PDB entry 6JDJ | X-ray diffraction, 2.60 A resolution | chains B and C of the 3 polymer chains in the assembly

== Chain B ==
Molecule: AcrIIC2
From: Neisseria meningitidis 8013
Reference sequence: A0A3E2QCQ3 (A0A3E2QCQ3_NEIME); residue numbers follow UniProt; this construct covers 1-123
Amino-acid sequence (124 residues; row label = number of the first residue in the row; numbering starts at 0):
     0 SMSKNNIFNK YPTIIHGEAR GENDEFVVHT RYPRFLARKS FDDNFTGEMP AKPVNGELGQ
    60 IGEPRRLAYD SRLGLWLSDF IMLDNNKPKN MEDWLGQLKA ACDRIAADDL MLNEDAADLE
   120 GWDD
Disordered / not traced: 0, 114-123
Construct notes: expression tag (0)
Reported in the primary citation:
  - mutagenesis - E17A, E24A, D108A: unchanged stability

== Chain C ==
Molecule: CRISPR-associated endonuclease Cas9
From: Neisseria meningitidis 8013
Notes: EC 3.1.-.-; fragment: partial Nme1Cas9
Reference sequence: C9X1G5 (CAS9_NEIM8); numbering as in UniProt (aligned over 1-77)
Amino-acid sequence (78 residues; each row starts with the number of its first residue; numbering starts at 0):
     0 SMAAFKPNSI NYILGLDIGI ASVGWAMVEI DEEENPIRLI DLGVRVFERA EVPKTGDSLA
    60 MARRLARSVR RLTRRRAH
Disordered / not traced: 0-15, 29-33
Construct notes: expression tag (0)

== Interface between chain B and chain C ==
Residue-residue contacts (77; chain B residue first):
  E17(B) - R66(C)  salt bridge
  E17(B) - R70(C)  salt bridge
  E21(B) - R63(C)  hydrogen bond (backbone-side chain)
  N22(B) - T54(C)  hydrogen bond (side chain-backbone)
  N22(B) - G55(C)
  N22(B) - D56(C)  hydrogen bond
  N22(B) - A59(C)
  N22(B) - R63(C)  hydrogen bond
  D23(B) - K53(C)
  D23(B) - T54(C)  hydrogen bond
  E24(B) - R62(C)  salt bridge
  E24(B) - R66(C)  salt bridge
  S39(B) - V51(C)
  S39(B) - P52(C)  hydrogen bond (side chain-backbone)
  S39(B) - T54(C)
  F40(B) - T54(C)  hydrogen bond (backbone-side chain)
  F40(B) - L58(C)  hydrophobic
  F40(B) - R62(C)
  D41(B) - R48(C)  salt bridge
  D41(B) - P52(C)
  F44(B) - L58(C)  hydrophobic
  F44(B) - R62(C)
  E56(B) - R44(C)  salt bridge
  E56(B) - F46(C)
  L57(B) - F46(C)
  G58(B) - V43(C)
  G58(B) - R44(C)
  G58(B) - F46(C)
  Q59(B) - L38(C)
  Q59(B) - V43(C)  hydrogen bond (side chain-backbone)
  Q59(B) - R44(C)  hydrogen bond (backbone-backbone)
  Q59(B) - V45(C)
  Q59(B) - F46(C)  hydrogen bond (backbone-backbone)
  I60(B) - R48(C)
  I60(B) - A49(C)
  I60(B) - E50(C)
  I60(B) - V51(C)  hydrophobic
  G61(B) - A49(C)  hydrogen bond (backbone-backbone)
  E62(B) - E50(C)
  R64(B) - V45(C)
  R65(B) - I17(C)
  R65(B) - A20(C)  hydrogen bond (side chain-backbone)
  R65(B) - S21(C)
  R65(B) - V22(C)
  R65(B) - G23(C)
  L66(B) - S21(C)  hydrogen bond (backbone-backbone)
  L66(B) - V22(C)  hydrophobic
  L66(B) - L38(C)  hydrophobic
  L66(B) - V43(C)  hydrophobic
  A67(B) - F46(C)
  D69(B) - F46(C)
  W75(B) - F46(C)  hydrophobic
  W75(B) - P52(C)
  S77(B) - V51(C)
  F79(B) - V22(C)  hydrophobic
  F79(B) - G23(C)  hydrogen bond (backbone-backbone)
  I80(B) - G23(C)
  I80(B) - A25(C)  hydrophobic
  M81(B) - V22(C)  hydrophobic
  M81(B) - G23(C)  hydrogen bond (backbone-backbone)
  M81(B) - W24(C)  hydrophobic
  M81(B) - A25(C)  hydrogen bond (backbone-backbone)
  L82(B) - M26(C)
  D83(B) - M26(C)
  N84(B) - V27(C)
  K86(B) - W24(C)
  K86(B) - V27(C)
  P87(B) - W24(C)
  M90(B) - I19(C)  hydrophobic
  M90(B) - L41(C)  hydrophobic
  E91(B) - L41(C)
  L94(B) - L41(C)  hydrophobic
  L94(B) - V43(C)  hydrophobic
  D108(B) - R62(C)  salt bridge
  L111(B) - R69(C)
  N112(B) - R62(C)
  N112(B) - R69(C)
Also at the interface, not in a pair above, chain B (41 interface residues in all): K3, K38, N85, W93
Also at the interface, not in a pair above, chain C (37 interface residues in all): G18, E28, I36, I39, A65
The authors on this interface:
  - pairs named by the authors: E24(B)-R62(C)
  - interface residues, chain B: E17(B), D108(B), N112(B)
  - hot spots on chain B (mutagenesis) - E17A: decreased binding to CRISPR-associated endonuclease Cas9 (chain C)
  - hot spots on chain B (mutagenesis) - E17A/E24A: abolished binding to CRISPR-associated endonuclease Cas9 (chain C)
  - interface residues, chain C: R66(C), R69(C), R70(C)

== Overview ==
41 residues of chain B face 37 of chain C across their interface, with 16 hydrogen bonds and 7 salt bridges.
Among the polar pairs are E17(B)-R66(C), E17(B)-R70(C) and E24(B)-R62(C). The paper describes a contact
between E24(B) and R62(C). The paper reports that E17A of chain B reduces binding to CRISPR-associated
endonuclease Cas9 (chain C); interface residues E17(B), D108(B) and R66(C) among others; 4 substitutions were
tested in all.
Here chain B is AcrIIC2 and chain C is CRISPR-associated endonuclease Cas9, both from Neisseria meningitidis
8013. Entry 6JDJ (Crystal structure of AcrIIC2 dimer in complex with partial Nme1Cas9) was determined by X-ray
diffraction, deposited together with 6N05, 6JD7 and 6JDX.
